8Z1G - chains T and A; structure by electron microscopy, 3.70 A resolution.

# Chain T
Molecule: Homo sapiens mitochondrion pre-tRNA-Tyr
Sequence (86 nucleotides; each row starts with the number of its first residue):
     1 GGUAAAAUGGCUGAGUGAAGCAUUGGACUGUAAAUCUAAAGACAGGGGUU
    51 AGGCCUCUUUUUACCAGCUCCGAGGUGAUUUUCAUA
Unresolved in the structure: 69-86

# Chain A
Protein: Zinc phosphodiesterase ELAC protein 2
Organism: Homo sapiens
Notes: EC 3.1.26.11
Reference sequence: Q9BQ52 (RNZ2_HUMAN); numbering as in UniProt (aligned over 1-826)
Chain sequence (826 residues; numbered 1 to 826; the number before each row is that of its first residue):
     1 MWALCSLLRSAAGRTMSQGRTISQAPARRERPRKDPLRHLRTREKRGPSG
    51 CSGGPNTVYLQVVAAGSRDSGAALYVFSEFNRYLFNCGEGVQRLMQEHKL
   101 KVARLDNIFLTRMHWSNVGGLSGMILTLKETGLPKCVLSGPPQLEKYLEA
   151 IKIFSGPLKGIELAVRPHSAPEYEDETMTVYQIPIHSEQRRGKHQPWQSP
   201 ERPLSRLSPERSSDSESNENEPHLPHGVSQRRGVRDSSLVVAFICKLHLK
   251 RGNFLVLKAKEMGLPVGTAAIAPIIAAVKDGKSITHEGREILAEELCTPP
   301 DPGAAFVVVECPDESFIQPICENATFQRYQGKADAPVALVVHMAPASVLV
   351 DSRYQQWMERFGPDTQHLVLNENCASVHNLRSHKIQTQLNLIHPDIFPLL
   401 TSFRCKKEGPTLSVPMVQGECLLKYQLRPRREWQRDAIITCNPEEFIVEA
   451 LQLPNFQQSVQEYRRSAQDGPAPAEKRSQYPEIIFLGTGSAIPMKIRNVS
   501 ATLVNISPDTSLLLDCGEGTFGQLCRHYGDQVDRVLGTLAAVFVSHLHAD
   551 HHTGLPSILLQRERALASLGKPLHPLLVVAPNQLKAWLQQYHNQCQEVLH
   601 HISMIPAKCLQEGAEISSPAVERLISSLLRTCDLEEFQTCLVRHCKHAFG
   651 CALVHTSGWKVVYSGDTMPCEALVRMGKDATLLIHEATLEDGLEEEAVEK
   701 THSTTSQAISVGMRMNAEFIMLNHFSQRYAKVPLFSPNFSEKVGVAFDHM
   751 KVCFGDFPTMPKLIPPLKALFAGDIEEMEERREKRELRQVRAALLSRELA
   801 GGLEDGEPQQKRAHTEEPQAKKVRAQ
Unresolved in the structure: 1-51, 190-235, 469-476, 794-826
Bound ions: Zn2+ site 1: His-546, His-548 (together with phosphate ion); Zn2+ site 2: His-551, Asp-666, His-724 (together with phosphate ion)

# Chain T / chain A interface
Residue-residue contacts (24; chain T residue first):
  G1(T) with Lys-731(A), salt bridge to the phosphate; Glu-777(A), phosphate contact; Arg-781(A), salt bridge to the phosphate; Arg-782(A), hydrogen bond to the base
  U3(T) with Lys-101(A), salt bridge to the phosphate; Thr-131(A), hydrogen bond to the sugar
  G48(T) with Glu-79(A), hydrogen bond to the base
  U49(T) with Asn-56(A), sugar contact
  U50(T) with Asn-253(A), hydrogen bond to the phosphate; Val-256(A), base contact
  U56(T) with Arg-82(A), salt bridge to the phosphate
  U58(T) with Lys-99(A), salt bridge to the phosphate
  C64(T) with Gln-789(A), phosphate contact
  C65(T) with Arg-728(A), base contact
  A66(T) with Glu-696(A), sugar contact; Lys-700(A), sugar contact; Arg-728(A), salt bridge to the phosphate
  G67(T) with Glu-699(A), sugar contact; Lys-700(A), sugar contact; Thr-701(A), sugar contact
  C68(T) with Gly-156(A), base contact; Pro-157(A), base contact; His-548(A), salt bridge to the phosphate; Cys-645(A), hydrogen bond to the phosphate
Also at the interface, not in a pair above, chain T (15 interface residues in all): C54, C55, C57
Also at the interface, not in a pair above, chain A (28 interface residues in all): Thr-57, Lys-129, Phe-154, Ser-155, Lys-495, Leu-547

# Overview
15 residues of chain T and 28 residues of chain A are in contact, with 5 hydrogen bonds and 7 salt bridges.
Polar pairs include G1(T)/Arg-782(A), G48(T)/Glu-79(A) and U3(T)/Thr-131(A). The Zn2+ site 1 is built by
His-546(A) and His-548(A).
Here chain T is Homo sapiens mitochondrion pre-tRNA-Tyr and chain A is Zinc phosphodiesterase ELAC protein 2
(Homo sapiens). Entry 8Z1G (Cryo-EM structure of human ELAC2-pre-tRNA) was determined by electron microscopy
together with 8Z0P and 8Z1F from the same study.
